3IAM - chains 3 and 7 of the 8 polymer chains in the assembly; structure by X-ray diffraction, 3.10 A resolution.

# Chain 3
Molecule: NADH-quinone oxidoreductase subunit 3
From: Thermus thermophilus
Notes: EC 1.6.99.5
UniProt: Q56223 (NQO3_THET8); numbering as in UniProt (aligned over 1-783)
Amino-acid sequence (783 residues; row label = number of the first residue in the row):
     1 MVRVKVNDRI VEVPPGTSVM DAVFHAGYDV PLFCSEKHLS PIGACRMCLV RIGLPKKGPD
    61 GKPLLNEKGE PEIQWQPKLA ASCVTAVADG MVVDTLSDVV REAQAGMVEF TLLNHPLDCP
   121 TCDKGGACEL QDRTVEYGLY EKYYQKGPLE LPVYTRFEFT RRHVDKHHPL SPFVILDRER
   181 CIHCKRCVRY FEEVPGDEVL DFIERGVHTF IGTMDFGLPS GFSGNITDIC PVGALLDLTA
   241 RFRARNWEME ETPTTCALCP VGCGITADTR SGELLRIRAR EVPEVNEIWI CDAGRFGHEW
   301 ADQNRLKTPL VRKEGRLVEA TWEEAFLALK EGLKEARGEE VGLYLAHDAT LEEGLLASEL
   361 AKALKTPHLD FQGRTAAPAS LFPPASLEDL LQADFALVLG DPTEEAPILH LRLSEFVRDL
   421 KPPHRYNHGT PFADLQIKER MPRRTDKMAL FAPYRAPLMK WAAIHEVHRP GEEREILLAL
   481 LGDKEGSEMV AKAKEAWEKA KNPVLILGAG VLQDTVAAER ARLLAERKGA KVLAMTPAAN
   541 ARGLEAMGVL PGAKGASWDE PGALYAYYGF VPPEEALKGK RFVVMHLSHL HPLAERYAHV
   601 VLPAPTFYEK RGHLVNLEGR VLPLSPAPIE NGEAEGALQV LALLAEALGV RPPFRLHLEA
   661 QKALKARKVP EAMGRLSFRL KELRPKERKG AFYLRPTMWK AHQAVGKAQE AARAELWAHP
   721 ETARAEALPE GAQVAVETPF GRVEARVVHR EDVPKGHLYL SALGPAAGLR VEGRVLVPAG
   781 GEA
Disordered / not traced: 56-72, 144-149, 778-783
Bound ions: 2Fe-2S cluster Fe: C34, C45, C48, C83; 4Fe-4S cluster Fe site 1: H115, C119, C122, C128; 4Fe-4S cluster Fe site 2: C181, C184, C187, C230; 4Fe-4S cluster Fe site 3: C256, C259, C263, C291; Mg2+ near D302 (its only coordinating residue here)
Ligand contacts:
  - 2Fe-2S cluster (FES): L32, F33, C34, S35, I42, G43, A44, C45, R46, M47, C48, C83
  - 4Fe-4S cluster (SF4), molecule 1: H115, P116, D118, C119, C122, K124, G125, C128, L130, Q131, R180, V232, G233
  - 4Fe-4S cluster (SF4), molecule 2: C181, I182, H183, C184, K185, R186, C187, F202, I211, C230, P231, V232, A234, L235
  - 4Fe-4S cluster (SF4), molecule 3: C256, L258, C259, V261, G262, C263, I290, C291, G294, P407, I408
Swiss-Prot annotation at these positions:
  - binding site ([2Fe-2S] cluster): C34, C45, C48, C83
  - binding site ([4Fe-4S] cluster): H115, C119, C122, C128, C181, C184, C187, C230, C256, C259, C263, C291
  - mutagenesis: C256 (C256A: Decreases amount and stability of iron-sulfur center 4), C259 (C259A: Decreases amount and stability of iron-sulfur center 4), C263 (C263A: Decreases amount and stability of iron-sulfur center 4), C291 (C291A: Decreases amount and stability of iron-sulfur center 4)
From the paper describing this entry:
  - Mg2+ coordination: L274, D302

# Chain 7
Molecule: NADH-quinone oxidoreductase subunit 15
From: Thermus thermophilus
Notes: EC 1.6.99.5
UniProt: Q5SKZ7 (NQO15_THET8); residue numbers follow UniProt; this construct covers 1-129
Amino-acid sequence (129 residues; each row starts with the number of its first residue):
     1 MSASSERELY EAWVELLSWM REYAQAKGVR FEKEADFPDF IYRMERPYDL PTTIMTASLS
    61 DGLGEPFLLA DVSPRHAKLK RIGLRLPRAH IHLHAHYEPG KGLVTGKIPL TKERFFALAD
   121 RAREALAFA
Disordered / not traced: 1-2
Bound ions: Ca2+ near G64 (its only coordinating residue here)

# How chain 3 and chain 7 interact
Pairs across the interface - 38 pairs, chain 3 then chain 7:
  L117(3) with P38(7), hydrophobic; Y42(7), hydrogen bond (backbone-side chain)
  P120(3) with Y42(7)
  E158(3) with K78(7), hydrogen bond (backbone-backbone)
  F159(3) with K78(7); L79(7), hydrophobic
  T160(3) with D71(7); S73(7), hydrogen bond; R81(7)
  H163(3) with M55(7), hydrogen bond; T56(7); D71(7), salt bridge
  V164(3) with E34(7); T56(7); L69(7), hydrophobic
  D165(3) with E34(7); E65(7); P66(7); L69(7)
  K166(3) with E34(7), hydrogen bond (backbone-side chain); A35(7)
  H167(3) with E32(7); K33(7)
  H168(3) with L63(7); G64(7), hydrogen bond (side chain-backbone); E65(7), salt bridge
  R178(3) with E65(7), salt bridge; P66(7)
  E179(3) with T56(7)
  E204(3) with R85(7), salt bridge; P87(7); R88(7); H90(7), hydrogen bond (side chain-backbone)
  H208(3) with R85(7), hydrogen bond (backbone-side chain); H92(7), hydrogen bond
  M214(3) with F128(7), hydrophobic
  F216(3) with L63(7), hydrophobic; F128(7), hydrophobic
Interface residues without a listed pair, chain 3 (23 interface residues in all): P116, D118, T121, I203, F210, T213
Interface residues without a listed pair, chain 7 (27 interface residues in all): V72, P74, A77

# In short
Chain 3 and chain 7 form an interface of 23 and 27 residues respectively; the contacts include 9 hydrogen
bonds and 4 salt bridges. Polar contacts include H163(3)-D71(7), H168(3)-E65(7) and R178(3)-E65(7). Ligands of
chain 3: 3 copies of 4Fe-4S cluster and 2Fe-2S cluster. The paper reports Mg2+ coordination by L274(3) and
D302(3).
Here chain 3 is NADH-quinone oxidoreductase subunit 3 and chain 7 is NADH-quinone oxidoreductase subunit 15,
both from Thermus thermophilus. Entry 3IAM (Crystal structure of the hydrophilic domain of respiratory complex
I from Thermus thermophilus, reduced, 2 mol/ASU ...) was determined by X-ray diffraction (same publication as
3I9V and 3IAS).
